Entry 3KRD (X-ray diffraction, 2.50 A resolution); this record covers chains J and T of the 42 polymer chains in the assembly.

== Chain J (and T) ==
Protein: Proteasome subunit beta
From: Mycobacterium tuberculosis
Notes: EC 3.4.25.1; fragment: 20S proteasome beta subunit; chain T of this document is another copy of the same molecule, construct and numbering; everything in this record applies to it too
UniProt: A5U4D6 (PSB_MYCTA); residues 301-534 here correspond to UniProt positions 58-291 (UniProt number = residue number - 243)
Sequence (240 residues; row label = number of the first residue in the row):
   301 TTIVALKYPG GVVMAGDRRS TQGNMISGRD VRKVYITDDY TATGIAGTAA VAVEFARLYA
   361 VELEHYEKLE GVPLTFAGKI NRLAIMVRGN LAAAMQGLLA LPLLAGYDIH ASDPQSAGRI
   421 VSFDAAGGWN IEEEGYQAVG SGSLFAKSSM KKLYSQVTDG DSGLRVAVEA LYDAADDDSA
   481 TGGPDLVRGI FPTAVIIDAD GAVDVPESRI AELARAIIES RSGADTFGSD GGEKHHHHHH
Not modelled in the structure: 523-540
Differences from the reference sequence: expression tag (535-540)
Ligand contacts: (3R)-3-hydroxydodecanoic acid (HXD): L391, D424, A425, A426
Curated features (UniProtKB/Swiss-Prot):
  - active site: T301 (Nucleophile)
Reported in the primary citation:
  - catalytic residues: T301, G347
  - binding site for Fellutamide B: T301, T321, Q322, G347, T348, A349
  - binding site for (3R)-3-hydroxydodecanoic acid: Q322

== How chain J and chain T interact ==
Residue-residue contacts (12):
  N381(J) with R357(T)
  R388(J) with A350(T), hydrogen bond (side chain-backbone); V351(T); E354(T), salt bridge
  L391(J) with L398(T), hydrophobic
  A426(J) with A350(T)
  G428(J) with A350(T)
  N430(J) with D330(T)
  E433(J) with D330(T)
  E434(J) with R329(T), salt bridge; R488(T), salt bridge
  L444(J) with M325(T), hydrophobic
Interface residues without a listed pair, chain J (12 interface residues in all): D424, G427, I431

== Summary ==
Chain J and chain T form an interface of 12 and 9 residues respectively, with 1 hydrogen bond and 3 salt
bridges. Polar pairs include R388(J)-E354(T), E434(J)-R329(T) and E434(J)-R488(T). Bound to chain J:
(3R)-3-hydroxydodecanoic acid. The paper reports catalytic residues T301(J) and G347(J); a binding site for
Fellutamide B at T301(J), T321(J) and Q322(J) among others.
Chain J and chain T are both Proteasome subunit beta (Mycobacterium tuberculosis); the structure, Crystal
Structure of Mycobacterium Tuberculosis Proteasome in complex with Fellutamide B, was determined by X-ray
diffraction.
